Entry 9BNK (electron microscopy, 3.10 A resolution); this record covers chains H and L of the 8 polymer chains in the assembly.

Chain H:
Molecule: V031-a.01 heavy chain
Organism: Macaca mulatta
Sequence (248 residues; each row starts with the number of its first residue; a row labelled like 35A-35B holds insertion residues (35A, then the next letters in order)):
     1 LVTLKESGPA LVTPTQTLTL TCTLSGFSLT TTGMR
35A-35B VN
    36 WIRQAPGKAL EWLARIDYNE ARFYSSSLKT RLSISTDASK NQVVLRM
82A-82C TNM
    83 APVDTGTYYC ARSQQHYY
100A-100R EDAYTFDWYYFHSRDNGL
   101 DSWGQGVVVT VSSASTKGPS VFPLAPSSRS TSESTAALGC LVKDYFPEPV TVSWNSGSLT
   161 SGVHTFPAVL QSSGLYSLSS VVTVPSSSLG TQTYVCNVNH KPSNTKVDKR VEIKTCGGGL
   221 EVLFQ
Disordered / not traced: 114-225
Modified positions: Tyr100D (O-sulfo-L-tyrosine; TYS)
Reported in the primary citation:
  - post-translational modification sites: Tyr100D

Chain L:
Molecule: V031-a.01 light chain
Organism: Macaca mulatta
Sequence (219 residues; each row starts with the number of its first residue; a row labelled like 27A-27E holds insertion residues (27A, then the next letters in order)):
     1 DIVMTQTPLS LPVTPGEPAS ISCRSSQ
27A-27E SLLDS
    28 DGYTHLSWYL QKPGQSPQLL ISLVSNRASG VPDRFSGSGS GTDFTLKLNR VEAEDVGLYY
    88 CMQGLQTPYT FGQGTKVEIK RTVAAPSVFI FPPSEDQVKS GTVSVVCLLN NFYPREASVK
   148 WKVDGALKTG NSQESVTEQD SKDNTYSLSS TLTLSSTEYQ SHKVYACEVT HQGLSSPVTK
   208 SFNRGEC
Disordered / not traced: 108-214

How chain H and chain L interact:
Residue-residue contacts (37):
  Ile37(H) - Phe98(L)  hydrophobic
  Gln39(H) - Gln38(L)  hydrogen bond
  Gln39(H) - Tyr87(L)
  Lys43(H) - Tyr87(L)  hydrogen bond (backbone-side chain)
  Ala44(H) - Tyr87(L)
  Ala44(H) - Gly99(L)
  Leu45(H) - Tyr87(L)  hydrophobic
  Leu45(H) - Phe98(L)
  Trp47(H) - Thr94(L)
  Trp47(H) - Pro95(L)  hydrophobic
  Trp47(H) - Tyr96(L)
  Trp47(H) - Phe98(L)
  Arg50(H) - Thr94(L)
  Arg50(H) - Tyr96(L)  hydrogen bond
  Phe58(H) - Thr94(L)
  Ser60(H) - Pro95(L)
  Ser61(H) - Asp1(L)  hydrogen bond
  Ser61(H) - Pro95(L)
  Tyr91(H) - Gln38(L)  hydrogen bond
  Phe100K(H) - Asp28(L)
  Phe100K(H) - Tyr30(L)
  His100L(H) - Asp28(L)
  His100L(H) - Tyr30(L)
  His100L(H) - His32(L)
  His100L(H) - Leu50(L)
  Arg100N(H) - Asp27D(L)  salt bridge
  Arg100N(H) - His32(L)
  Arg100N(H) - Gly91(L)
  Arg100N(H) - Leu92(L)  hydrogen bond (side chain-backbone)
  Asp100O(H) - Tyr96(L)  hydrogen bond
  Asn100P(H) - Leu50(L)
  Leu100R(H) - Tyr36(L)  hydrogen bond (backbone-side chain)
  Leu100R(H) - Leu46(L)
  Leu100R(H) - Met89(L)  hydrophobic
  Trp103(H) - Tyr36(L)
  Trp103(H) - Pro44(L)
  Gly104(H) - Ser43(L)
Other interface residues (no listed pair), chain H (25 interface residues in all): Asn35B, Glu46, Tyr59, Gly100Q, Asp101, Gln105
Other interface residues (no listed pair), chain L (22 interface residues in all): Ser49, Gln100

In short:
Chain H and chain L form an interface of 25 and 22 residues respectively; the contacts include 8 hydrogen
bonds and 1 salt bridge. Polar contacts include Arg100N(H)-Asp27D(L), Gln39(H)-Gln38(L) and Lys43(H)-Tyr87(L).
From the paper: a modification site at Tyr100D(H).
Chain H is V031-a.01 heavy chain and chain L is V031-a.01 light chain, both from Macaca mulatta; the
structure, Cryo-EM structure of rhesus antibody V031-a.01 in complex with HIV-1 Env BG505 DS-SOSIP, was
determined by electron microscopy (same publication as 9BNM, 9BNP, 9BTH, 9BTI, 9BTJ, 9BTL and 9BTV).
